Entry 3BAM (X-ray diffraction, 1.80 A resolution); this record covers chains A and B of the 5 polymer chains in the assembly.

# Chain A (and B)
Molecule: Protein (restriction endonuclease bamhi)
Organism: Bacillus amyloliquefaciens
Notes: EC 3.1.21.4; chain B of this document is another copy of the same molecule, construct and numbering; everything in this record applies to it too
UniProtKB: P23940 (T2BA_BACAM); numbering as in UniProt (aligned over 1-213)
Sequence (213 residues; row label = number of the first residue in the row):
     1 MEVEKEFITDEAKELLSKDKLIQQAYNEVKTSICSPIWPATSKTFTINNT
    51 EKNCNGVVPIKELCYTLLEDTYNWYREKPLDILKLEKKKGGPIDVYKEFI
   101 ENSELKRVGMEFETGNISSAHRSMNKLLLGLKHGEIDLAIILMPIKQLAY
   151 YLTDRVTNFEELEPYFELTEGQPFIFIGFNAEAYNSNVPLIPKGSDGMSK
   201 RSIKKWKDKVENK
Unresolved in the structure: 207-213 (chain B: 210-213)
Bound ions: Mn2+: D94, F112 (shared with 1 residue of chain E)
UniProt features mapped onto this chain:
  - active site: E113 (Proton acceptor)
  - binding site (Mg(2+)): E77, D94, E111, F112

# How chain A and chain B interact
Residue-residue contacts (49; chain A residue first):
  L83(A) - P164(B)  hydrophobic
  L83(A) - Y165(B)
  K87(A) - P164(B)  hydrogen bond (side chain-backbone)
  K87(A) - E167(B)  salt bridge
  K89(A) - E160(B)
  K89(A) - E161(B)
  K89(A) - P164(B)
  I117(A) - R122(B)
  S118(A) - S118(B)  hydrogen bond
  S118(A) - S119(B)
  S119(A) - S118(B)
  H121(A) - H121(B)
  H121(A) - R122(B)
  H121(A) - N125(B)  hydrogen bond
  R122(A) - I117(B)
  R122(A) - H121(B)
  M124(A) - N125(B)
  N125(A) - H121(B)  hydrogen bond
  N125(A) - N125(B)
  N125(A) - Y165(B)
  N125(A) - L168(B)
  K126(A) - Y165(B)
  L129(A) - P164(B)
  L129(A) - Y165(B)  hydrophobic
  L129(A) - E167(B)
  L129(A) - L168(B)  hydrophobic
  K132(A) - E167(B)  salt bridge
  K132(A) - E170(B)  salt bridge
  H133(A) - E167(B)  salt bridge
  E160(A) - K89(B)
  E161(A) - K89(B)
  P164(A) - L83(B)  hydrophobic
  P164(A) - K87(B)  hydrogen bond (backbone-side chain)
  P164(A) - K89(B)
  P164(A) - L129(B)
  Y165(A) - L83(B)
  Y165(A) - N125(B)
  Y165(A) - K126(B)
  Y165(A) - L129(B)  hydrophobic
  E167(A) - I82(B)
  E167(A) - K87(B)  salt bridge
  E167(A) - L129(B)
  E167(A) - H133(B)  salt bridge
  L168(A) - N125(B)
  L168(A) - L129(B)  hydrophobic
  L168(A) - K132(B)
  K205(A) - E51(B)  salt bridge
  W206(A) - K193(B)
  W206(A) - G194(B)
Other interface residues (no listed pair), chain A (25 interface residues in all): L128, K146, R155
Other interface residues (no listed pair), chain B (27 interface residues in all): M124, K146, R155

# Summary
The interface between chain A and chain B involves 25 residues on one side and 27 on the other, with 5
hydrogen bonds and 7 salt bridges. Polar pairs include K87(A)-E167(B), K132(A)-E167(B) and K132(A)-E170(B).
Both chains are Protein (restriction endonuclease bamhi) (Bacillus amyloliquefaciens). Entry 3BAM (Restriction
endonuclease bamhi complex with DNA and manganese ions (post-REACTIVE complex)) was determined by X-ray
diffraction together with 2BAM from the same study.
